PDB entry 9G19 | X-ray diffraction, 3.09 A resolution | chains A and C of the 4 polymer chains in the assembly

[Chain A]
Molecule: Floricaula/leafy-like transcription factor
Source organism: Nothoceros aenigmaticus
UniProtKB: W8EDT4 (W8EDT4_9EMBR); residues 182-345 here correspond to UniProt positions 239-402 (UniProt number = residue number + 57)
Sequence (168 residues; row label = number of the first residue in the row):
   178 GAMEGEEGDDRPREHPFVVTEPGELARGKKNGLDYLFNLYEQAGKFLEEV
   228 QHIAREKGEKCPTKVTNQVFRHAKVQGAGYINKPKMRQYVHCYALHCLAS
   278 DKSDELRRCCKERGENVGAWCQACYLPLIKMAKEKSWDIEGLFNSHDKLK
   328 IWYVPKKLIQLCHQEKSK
Not modelled in the structure: 178-188, 344-345
Sequence notes: expression tag (178-181)

[Chain C]
Molecule: 25-nt DNA strand
Sequence (25 nucleotides; numbered 4 to 28; the number before each row is that of its first residue):
     4 TTGCGTTGCTACCGGTCGCTGCACT

[Interface between chain A and chain C]
Contacting residue pairs (18; chain A residue first):
  Arg190(A) with DT10(C), base contact; DG11(C), phosphate contact; DC12(C), phosphate contact
  Glu191(A) with DG11(C), phosphate contact; DC12(C), hydrogen bond to the phosphate
  Pro193(A) with DG11(C), phosphate contact
  Phe194(A) with DG11(C), hydrogen bond to the phosphate
  Lys237(A) with DG21(C), salt bridge to the phosphate
  Asn259(A) with DC12(C), hydrogen bond to the phosphate
  Pro261(A) with DC12(C), base contact; DT13(C), base contact
  Lys262(A) with DG11(C), sugar contact; DC12(C), salt bridge to the phosphate
  Gln265(A) with DC12(C), base contact
  Tyr266(A) with DG11(C), hydrogen bond to the phosphate
  Asn293(A) with DT10(C), hydrogen bond to the phosphate
  Val294(A) with DT10(C), hydrogen bond to the phosphate
  Gly295(A) with DT10(C), phosphate contact
Other interface residues (no listed pair), chain A (15 interface residues in all): Pro189, Tyr257
Other interface residues (no listed pair), chain C (6 interface residues in all): DT9

[Overview]
The interface between chain A and chain C involves 15 residues on one side and 6 on the other, with 6 hydrogen
bonds and 2 salt bridges. Among the polar pairs are Glu191(A)-DC12(C), Phe194(A)-DG11(C) and
Asn259(A)-DC12(C).
Here chain A is Floricaula/leafy-like transcription factor (Nothoceros aenigmaticus) and chain C is a 25-nt
DNA strand. Entry 9G19 (Structure of the Nothoceros aenigmaticus LFY DNA-binding domain bound to DNA) was
determined by X-ray diffraction.
